Entry 4S1G (X-ray diffraction, 2.10 A resolution); this record covers chain A.

== Chain A ==
Molecule: Renin
From: Homo sapiens
Notes: EC 3.4.23.15
UniProtKB: P00797 (RENI_HUMAN); residue numbers follow UniProt; this construct covers 67-406
Amino-acid sequence (340 residues; each row starts with the number of its first residue):
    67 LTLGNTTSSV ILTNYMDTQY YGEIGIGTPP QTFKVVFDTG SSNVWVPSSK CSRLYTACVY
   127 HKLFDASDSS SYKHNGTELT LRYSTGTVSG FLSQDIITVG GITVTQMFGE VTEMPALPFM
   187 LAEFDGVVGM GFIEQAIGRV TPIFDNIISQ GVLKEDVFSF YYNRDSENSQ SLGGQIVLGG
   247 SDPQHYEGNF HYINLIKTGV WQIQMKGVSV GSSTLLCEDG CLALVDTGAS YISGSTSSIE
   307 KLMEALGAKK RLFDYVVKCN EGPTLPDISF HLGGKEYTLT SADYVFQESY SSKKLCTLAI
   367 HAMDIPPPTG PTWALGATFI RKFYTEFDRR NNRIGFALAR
Unresolved in the structure: 67
Swiss-Prot annotation at these positions:
  - active site: Asp104, Asp292
  - glycosylation (N-linked (GlcNAc...) asparagine): Asn71, Asn141
  - natural variant: Asp104 (D104N: In RTD), Arg230 (R230K: In RTD)
Disulfides: Cys117-Cys124, Cys283-Cys287, Cys325-Cys362
Covalently attached groups: N-acetylglucosamine (NAG) linked to Asn141
Ligand contacts: 43T (3-{[(4S)-2-amino-4-methyl-6-oxo-4-(propan-2-yl)-5,6-dihydropyrimidin-1(4H)-yl]methyl}-5-fluoro-N-[(1S)-1-phenylethyl]benzamide): Thr84, Gln85, Val102, Asp104, Gly106, Ser107, Tyr149, Ser150, Thr151, Pro184, Phe185, Leu187, Ala188, Phe190, Val193, Asp292, Gly294, Ala295, Ser296, His367, Met369

== In short ==
Ligands of chain A: compound 43T. N-acetylglucosamine is covalently linked to Asn141. Curated annotation
(UniProt) lists active-site residues Asp104 and Asp292.
Chain A is Renin (Homo sapiens); the structure, Renin in complex with
(S)-1-(3-fluoro-5-(((S)-1-phenylethyl)carbamoyl)benzyl)-4-isopropyl-4-methyl-6-oxotetrahydropyrimidin-2(1H)-iminium,
was determined by X-ray diffraction together with 4XX3 and 4XX4 from the same study.
